Entry 4TVX (X-ray diffraction, 3.24 A resolution); this record covers chains S and T of the 12 polymer chains in the assembly.

== Chain S ==
Molecule: CRISPR system Cascade subunit CasC
From: Escherichia coli
UniProt: Q46899 (CASC_ECOLI); numbering as in UniProt (aligned over 1-363)
Sequence (363 residues; each row starts with the number of its first residue):
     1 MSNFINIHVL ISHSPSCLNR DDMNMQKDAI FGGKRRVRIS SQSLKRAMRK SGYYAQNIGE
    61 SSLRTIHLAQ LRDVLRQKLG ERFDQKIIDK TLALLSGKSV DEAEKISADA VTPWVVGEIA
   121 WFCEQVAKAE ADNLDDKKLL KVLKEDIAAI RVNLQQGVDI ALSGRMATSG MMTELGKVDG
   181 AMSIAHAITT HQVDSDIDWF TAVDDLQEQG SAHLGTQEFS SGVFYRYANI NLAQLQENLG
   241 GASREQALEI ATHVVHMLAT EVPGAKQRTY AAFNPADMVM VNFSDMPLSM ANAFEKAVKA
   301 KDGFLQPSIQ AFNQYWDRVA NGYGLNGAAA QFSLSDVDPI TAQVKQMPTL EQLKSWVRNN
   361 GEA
Not modelled in the structure: 1, 363

== Chain T ==
Molecule: CRISPR system Cascade subunit CasD
From: Escherichia coli
UniProt: Q46898 (CAS5_ECOLI); numbering as in UniProt (aligned over 1-224)
Sequence (224 residues; numbered 1 to 224; the number before each row is that of its first residue):
     1 MRSYLILRLA GPMQAWGQPT FEGTRPTGRF PTRSGLLGLL GACLGIQRDD TSSLQALSES
    61 VQFAVRCDEL ILDDRRVSVT GLRDYHTVLG AREDYRGLKS HETIQTWREY LCDASFTVAL
   121 WLTPHATMVI SELEKAVLKP RYTPYLGRRS CPLTHPLFLG TCQASDPQKA LLNYEPVGGD
   181 IYSEESVTGH HLKFTARDEP MITLPRQFAS REWYVIKGGM DVSQ
Not modelled in the structure: 220-224

== How chain S and chain T interact ==
Residue-residue contacts (71):
  N3(S) - R141(T)
  F4(S) - P140(T)
  F4(S) - Y142(T)
  F4(S) - T143(T)
  D22(S) - R83(T)  salt bridge
  D22(S) - Y85(T)
  K27(S) - D84(T)  salt bridge
  K27(S) - Y85(T)  hydrogen bond (side chain-backbone)
  D28(S) - L82(T)
  I30(S) - C112(T)
  F31(S) - P12(T)  hydrophobic
  G32(S) - D113(T)  hydrogen bond (backbone-side chain)
  G33(S) - V77(T)
  G33(S) - D113(T)
  R38(S) - L82(T)
  R38(S) - D84(T)  salt bridge
  S41(S) - S150(T)  hydrogen bond
  Q42(S) - D84(T)
  Q42(S) - Y85(T)
  Q42(S) - H86(T)  hydrogen bond
  R46(S) - L89(T)
  E145(S) - L98(T)
  D146(S) - R96(T)
  A149(S) - L98(T)  hydrophobic
  R165(S) - R92(T)
  A167(S) - A91(T)
  A167(S) - R92(T)
  T168(S) - A91(T)
  T168(S) - R92(T)
  T168(S) - K99(T)
  T168(S) - S100(T)
  M172(S) - Y95(T)
  L175(S) - Q47(T)
  L175(S) - D49(T)
  K177(S) - R48(T)
  D179(S) - R48(T)  salt bridge
  D179(S) - R149(T)  salt bridge
  G180(S) - R149(T)
  S183(S) - T143(T)
  S183(S) - R149(T)  hydrogen bond
  I184(S) - R149(T)
  I184(S) - S150(T)
  A185(S) - S150(T)
  A185(S) - P152(T)  hydrophobic
  H186(S) - M13(T)
  H186(S) - Y110(T)
  H186(S) - S150(T)  hydrogen bond (backbone-backbone)
  Y227(S) - P152(T)  hydrophobic
  N229(S) - T143(T)
  N231(S) - R141(T)  hydrogen bond (side chain-backbone)
  N231(S) - Y142(T)
  N231(S) - T143(T)
  E237(S) - Y142(T)  hydrogen bond
  D285(S) - K139(T)
  D285(S) - P140(T)
  M286(S) - P144(T)  hydrophobic
  M286(S) - L153(T)  hydrophobic
  M286(S) - P156(T)  hydrophobic
  M286(S) - L157(T)  hydrophobic
  P287(S) - P144(T)
  L288(S) - L153(T)
  L288(S) - H155(T)
  L288(S) - P156(T)
  S289(S) - P152(T)
  S289(S) - L153(T)  hydrogen bond (backbone-backbone)
  S289(S) - T154(T)
  N292(S) - T154(T)
  E295(S) - L70(T)
  Y323(S) - T154(T)
  Y323(S) - H155(T)
  Y323(S) - P156(T)
Interface residues without a listed pair, chain S (54 interface residues in all): D21, A29, S40, P113, A148, S169, G170, M171, E174, I188, Q234, A291, Y315, G324
Interface residues without a listed pair, chain T (43 interface residues in all): A10, L72, T80, G97, V137, L138

== In short ==
54 residues of chain S face 43 of chain T across their interface, with 9 hydrogen bonds and 5 salt bridges.
Polar pairs include D22(S)-R83(T), K27(S)-D84(T) and R38(S)-D84(T).
Chain S is CRISPR system Cascade subunit CasC and chain T is CRISPR system Cascade subunit CasD, both from
Escherichia coli; the structure, Crystal structure of the E. coli CRISPR RNA-guided surveillance complex,
Cascade, was determined by X-ray diffraction.
